6P02 - chains A and C of the 8 polymer chains in the assembly; structure by X-ray diffraction, 2.25 A resolution.

# Chain A (and C)
Name: Aspartate 1-decarboxylase beta chain
From: Mycobacterium tuberculosis (strain ATCC 25618 / H37Rv)
Notes: chain C of this document is another copy of the same molecule, construct and numbering; everything in this record applies to it too
Reference sequence: P9WIL3 (PAND_MYCTU); residues 1-24 here = UniProt positions 1-24
Chain sequence (24 residues; each row starts with the number of its first residue):
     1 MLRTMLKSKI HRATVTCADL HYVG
UniProt features mapped onto this chain:
  - mutagenesis: His-21 (H21R: In S11; may confer PZA resistance; when associated with V-49)
Reported in the primary citation:
  - mutagenesis - H21R (0.184 (0.003) s-1): decreased catalytic activity

# Chain A / chain C interface
Contacting residue pairs (8; chain A residue first):
  Met-1(A) / Lys-7(C)
  Arg-3(A) / Lys-7(C)
  Lys-9(A) / Gly-24(C)  hydrogen bond (side chain-backbone)
  His-11(A) / Tyr-22(C)  hydrogen bond (side chain-backbone)
  His-11(A) / Val-23(C)
  His-11(A) / Gly-24(C)
  Arg-12(A) / His-21(C)
  Arg-12(A) / Tyr-22(C)
Also at the interface, not in a pair above, chain A (6 interface residues in all): Leu-2
Also at the interface, not in a pair above, chain C (7 interface residues in all): Leu-2, Leu-20

# Overview
6 residues of chain A face 7 of chain C across their interface, with 2 hydrogen bonds. Polar pairs include
Lys-9(A)/Gly-24(C) and His-11(A)/Tyr-22(C). Curated annotation (UniProt) lists one mutagenesis site on chain
A. The paper reports that H21R of chain A reduces catalytic activity.
Both chains are Aspartate 1-decarboxylase beta chain (Mycobacterium tuberculosis (strain ATCC 25618 / H37Rv)).
Entry 6P02 (Crystal structure of Mtb aspartate decarboxylase, 6-Chlorine pyrazinoic acid complex) was
determined by X-ray diffraction, deposited together with 6OYY, 6OZ8 and 6P1Y.
